5KL2 - chains A and B of the 3 polymer chains in the assembly; structure by X-ray diffraction, 1.69 A resolution.

[Chain A]
Molecule: Wilms tumor protein
Source organism: Homo sapiens
UniProtKB: P19544 (WT1_HUMAN), isoform P19544-2; residues 350-437 here correspond to UniProt positions 333-420 (UniProt number = residue number - 17)
Chain sequence (93 residues; numbered 345 to 437; the number before each row is that of its first residue):
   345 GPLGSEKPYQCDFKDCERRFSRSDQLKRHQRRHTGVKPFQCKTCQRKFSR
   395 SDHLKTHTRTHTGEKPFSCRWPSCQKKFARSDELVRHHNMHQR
Not modelled in the structure: 345-349
Differences from the reference sequence: expression tag (345-349)
Metal / ion sites: Zn2+ site 1: Cys-355, Cys-360, His-373, His-377; Zn2+ site 2: Cys-385, Cys-388, His-401, His-405; Na+: Ser-395 (shared with 1 residue of chain C); Zn2+ site 3: Cys-413, Cys-418, His-431, His-435
What the authors report for this chain:
  - specificity-determining residues: Gln-369
  - binding site for the 11-nt DNA strand (chain B): Arg-366, Gln-369, Arg-372
  - conformationally variable residues: Arg-366, Gln-369
  - binding site for the 11-nt DNA strand (chain B): Glu-427 (proposed by the authors, not directly observed)
  - disease-associated variants - Q369H (KD < 0.003): increased binding to guanine
  - disease-associated variants - Q369H (Kd 0.008 uM): increased binding to adenine
  - disease-associated variants - Q369K (KD = 0.014), Q369R (Kd 0.024 uM): increased binding to Guanine
  - disease-associated variants - Q369K, Q369R: decreased binding to adenine
  - disease-associated variants - Q369H, Q369R: increased binding to 5-formylcytosine (5fC)
  - disease-associated variants - Q369R: increased binding to 5-carboxylcytosine (5caC)
  - mutagenesis - Q369P: increased binding to T
  - mutagenesis - Q369P: unchanged binding to DNA

[Chain B]
Molecule: 11-nt DNA strand
Sequence (11 nucleotides; row label = number of the first residue in the row):
     1 AGCGTGGGAGT

[How chain A and chain B interact]
Pairs across the interface - 28 pairs, chain A then chain B:
  Lys-351(A) with DG8(B), salt bridge to the phosphate
  Arg-362(A) with DG7(B), hydrogen bond to the phosphate
  Phe-364(A) with DG8(B), phosphate contact
  Arg-366(A) with DA9(B), base contact; DG10(B), hydrogen bond to the base; DT11(B), base contact
  Gln-369(A) with DA9(B), hydrogen bond to the base
  Arg-372(A) with DG7(B), base contact; DG8(B), hydrogen bond to the base; DA9(B), base contact
  His-373(A) with DG7(B), salt bridge to the phosphate
  Arg-376(A) with DG6(B), salt bridge to the phosphate; DG7(B), salt bridge to the phosphate
  Arg-390(A) with DG4(B), hydrogen bond to the phosphate
  Arg-394(A) with DG6(B), base contact; DG7(B), hydrogen bond to the base
  His-397(A) with DT5(B), stacking on the base; DG6(B), hydrogen bond to the base
  His-401(A) with DG4(B), salt bridge to the phosphate
  Thr-404(A) with DC3(B), phosphate contact
  Arg-424(A) with DC3(B), sugar contact; DG4(B), hydrogen bond to the base; DT5(B), hydrogen bond to the base
  Glu-427(A) with DG2(B), sugar contact; DC3(B), base contact
  Arg-430(A) with DA1(B), base contact; DG2(B), hydrogen bond to the base; DC3(B), base contact
Interface residues without a listed pair, chain A (24 interface residues in all): Arg-363, Ser-365, Asp-368, Lys-391, Phe-392, Asp-396, Thr-400, Asp-426

[In short]
24 residues of chain A face 11 of chain B across their interface; the contacts include 10 hydrogen bonds, 5
salt bridges and 1 aromatic stacking contact. Polar contacts include Arg-366(A)/DG10(B), Gln-369(A)/DA9(B) and
Arg-372(A)/DG8(B). The paper reports a binding site for the 11-nt DNA strand (chain B) at Arg-366(A),
Gln-369(A) and Arg-372(A) among others; Q369K and Q369R of chain A increase binding to Guanine; 4
substitutions were tested in all.
Chain A is Wilms tumor protein (Homo sapiens) and chain B is an 11-nt DNA strand; the structure, Wilms Tumor
Protein (WT1) ZnF2-4 in complex with DNA, was determined by X-ray diffraction (same publication as 5KL3, 5KL4,
5KL5, 5KL6 and 5KL7).
